Entry 8TL5 (electron microscopy, 3.30 A resolution); this record covers chains B and G of the 12 polymer chains in the assembly.

[Chain B]
Protein: BG505 DS-SOSIP Transmembrane protein gp41
Source organism: Human immunodeficiency virus 1
UniProtKB: Q2N0S5 (Q2N0S5_9HIV1); residues 512-664 here correspond to UniProt positions 509-661 (UniProt number = residue number - 3)
Sequence (153 residues; numbered 512 to 664; the number before each row is that of its first residue):
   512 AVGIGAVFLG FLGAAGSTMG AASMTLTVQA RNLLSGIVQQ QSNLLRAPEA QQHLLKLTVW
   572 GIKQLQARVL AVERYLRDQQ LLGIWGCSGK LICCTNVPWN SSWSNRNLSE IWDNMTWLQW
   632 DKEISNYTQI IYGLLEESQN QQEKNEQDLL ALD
Not modelled in the structure: 512-516, 547-568, 664
Sequence notes: engineered mutation Pro559 (Ile556 in Q2N0S5), Cys605 (Thr602 in Q2N0S5)
Disulfide bonds: Cys598-Cys604

[Chain G]
Protein: HERH-c.01 FAB HEAVY CHAIN
Source organism: Homo sapiens
Notes: antibody fragment or engineered binder
Sequence (237 residues; numbered 1 to 224 plus 13 insertion-coded residues; the number before each row is that of its first residue; a row labelled like 82A-82C holds insertion residues (82A, then the next letters in order)):
     1 EVHLAESGGG LVQPGGSLRL SCAASGFMFS ASEMHWVRQT PGKGLESVSV IG
   52A G
    53 SGTSTQYVDS VKGRFTVSRD NAKNALSLQM
82A-82C DSL
    83 RAEDTGVYYC ARGGEVRS
100A-100I RGGWKNRVL
   101 DSWGQGVQVI VSPASTKGPS VFPLAPSSRS TSESTAALGC LVKDYFPEPV TVSWNSGSLT
   161 SGVHTFPAVL QSSGLYSLSS VVTVPSSSLG TQTYVCNVNH KPSNTKVDKR VEIKTCGGLE
   221 VLFQ
Not modelled in the structure: 114-224
Disulfide bonds: Cys22-Cys92

[Interface between chain B and chain G]
Pairs across the interface (10; chain B residue first):
  Gly527(B) - Trp100D(G)
  Ser528(B) - Gly100B(G)
  Thr529(B) - Gly100B(G)  hydrogen bond (side chain-backbone)
  Thr529(B) - Gly100C(G)
  Thr529(B) - Trp100D(G)
  Ala532(B) - Gly100B(G)
  Asp624(B) - Gly100C(G)
  Asn625(B) - Trp100D(G)
  Met626(B) - Trp100D(G)
  Thr627(B) - Trp100D(G)
Also at the interface, not in a pair above, chain G (5 interface residues in all): Arg99, Lys100E

[In short]
The interface between chain B and chain G involves 8 residues on one side and 5 on the other, with 1 hydrogen
bond. Its one hydrogen-bonded contact is Thr529(B)-Gly100B(G).
Here chain B is BG505 DS-SOSIP Transmembrane protein gp41 (Human immunodeficiency virus 1) and chain G is
HERH-c.01 FAB HEAVY CHAIN (Homo sapiens). Entry 8TL5 (CRYO-EM STRUCTURE OF HIV-1 BG505DS-SOSIP.664 ENV TRIMER
BOUND TO HERH-c.01 FAB) was determined by electron microscopy (same publication as 8TDX, 8TE7, 8TJR, 8TJS,
8TKC, 8TL2 and 5 further entries).
